Entry 5NEM (electron microscopy, 10.80 A resolution (very low resolution: no residue pairs are listed; an interface is given only as per-side residue counts)); this record covers chains 3 and 4 of the 6 polymer chains in the assembly.

Chain 3:
Molecule: O PanAsia VP3
Organism: Foot-and-mouth disease virus - type O
UniProtKB: J3T9N5 (J3T9N5_9PICO); residues 1-220 here correspond to UniProt positions 305-524 (UniProt number = residue number + 304)
Sequence (220 residues; row label = number of the first residue in the row):
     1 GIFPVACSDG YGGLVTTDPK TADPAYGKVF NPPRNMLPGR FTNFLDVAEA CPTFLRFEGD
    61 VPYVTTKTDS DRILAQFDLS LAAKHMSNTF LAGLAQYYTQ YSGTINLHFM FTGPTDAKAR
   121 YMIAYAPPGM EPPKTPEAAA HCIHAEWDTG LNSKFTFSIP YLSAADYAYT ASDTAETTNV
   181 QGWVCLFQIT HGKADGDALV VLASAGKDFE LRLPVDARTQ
Sequence notes: conflict R56 (His360 in J3T9N5)
Ligand contacts: alpha-D-mannopyranose (MAN): R56, E58, G59, D60, K84

Chain 4:
Molecule: O PanAsia VP4
Organism: Foot-and-mouth disease virus - type O
UniProtKB: A6Y878 (A6Y878_9PICO); the author numbering skips numbers that UniProt does not, so the offset changes along the chain: 15-40 = UniProt 218-243; 42-85 = UniProt 244-287
Sequence (70 residues; row label = number of the first residue in the row; note: 1 number in that range is skipped by the numbering (no residue carries it; nothing is unmodelled there)):
    15 SGNTGSIINN YYMQQYQNSM DTQLGD
    42 NAISGGSNEG SLTYFPHTTN TQNNDWFSKL ASSAFSGLFG ALLA
Disordered / not traced: 42-64

Chain 3 / chain 4 interface:
At this resolution (11 A) residue pairs are not listed: 28 residues of chain 3 and 24 of chain 4 lie at the interface.

Overview:
28 residues of chain 3 face 24 of chain 4 across their interface. Chain 3 binds alpha-D-mannopyranose.
Chain 3 is O PanAsia VP3 and chain 4 is O PanAsia VP4, both from Foot-and-mouth disease virus - type O; the
structure, Localised reconstruction of alpha v beta 6 bound to Foot and Mouth Disease Virus O PanAsia ..., was
determined by electron microscopy together with 5NE4, 5NED, 5NEJ, 5NER and 5NET from the same study.
